7WVW - chains A and B of the 5 polymer chains in the assembly; structure by electron microscopy, 3.10 A resolution.

# Chain A
Name: Guanine nucleotide-binding protein G(i) subunit alpha-2
From: Homo sapiens
UniProtKB: P04899 (GNAI2_HUMAN); residues 1-355 here = UniProt positions 1-355
Amino-acid sequence (355 residues; row label = number of the first residue in the row):
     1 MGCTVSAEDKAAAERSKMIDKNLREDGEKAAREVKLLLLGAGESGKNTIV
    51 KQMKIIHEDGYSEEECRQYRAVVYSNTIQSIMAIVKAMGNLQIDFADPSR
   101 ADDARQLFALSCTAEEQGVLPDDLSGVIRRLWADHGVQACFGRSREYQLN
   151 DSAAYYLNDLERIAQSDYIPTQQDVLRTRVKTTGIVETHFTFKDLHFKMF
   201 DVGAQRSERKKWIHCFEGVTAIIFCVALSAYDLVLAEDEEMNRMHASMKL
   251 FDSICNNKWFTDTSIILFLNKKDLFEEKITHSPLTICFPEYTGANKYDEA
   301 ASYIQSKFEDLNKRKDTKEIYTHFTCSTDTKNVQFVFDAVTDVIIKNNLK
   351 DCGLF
Unresolved in the structure: 1-5, 57-183
Construct notes: engineered mutation Asn47 (Ser in P04899), Ala204 (Gly in P04899), Ala246 (Glu in P04899), Ser327 (Ala in P04899)
Curated features (UniProtKB/Swiss-Prot):
  - region: Lys35 to Lys46, Thr48 (G1 motif), Asp174 to Thr182 (G2 motif), Phe197 to Gly203, Gln205, Arg206 (G3 motif), Ile266 to Asp273 (G4 motif), Thr325, Cys326, Thr328 to Thr330 (G5 motif)
  - binding site (GTP): Leu176 to Thr182, Asp201 to Gly203, Gln205, Asn270 to Asp273
  - binding site (Mg(2+)): Thr182
  - modified residue: Arg179 (ADP-ribosylarginine), Gln205 (Deamidated glutamine), Cys352 (ADP-ribosylcysteine)
  - lipidation: Gly2 (N-myristoyl glycine), Cys3 (S-palmitoyl cysteine)

# Chain B
Name: Guanine nucleotide-binding protein G(I)/G(S)/G(T) subunit beta-1
From: Homo sapiens
UniProtKB: P62873 (GBB1_HUMAN); residue numbers follow UniProt; this construct covers 2-340
Amino-acid sequence (351 residues; numbered -10 to 340; the number before each row is that of its first residue; numbers below 1 keep their minus sign (Met-10 is residue -10)):
   -10 MHHHHHHGSLLQSELDQLRQEAEQLKNQIRDARKACADATLSQITNNIDP
    40 VGRIQMRTRRTLRGHLAKIYAMHWGTDSRLLVSASQDGKLIIWDSYTTNK
    90 VHAIPLRSSWVMTCAYAPSGNYVACGGLDNICSIYNLKTREGNVRVSREL
   140 AGHTGYLSCCRFLDDNQIVTSSGDTTCALWDIETGQQTTTFTGHTGDVMS
   190 LSLAPDTRLFVSGACDASAKLWDVREGMCRQTFTGHESDINAICFFPNGN
   240 AFATGSDDATCRLFDLRADQELMTYSHDNIICGITSVSFSKSGRLLLAGY
   290 DDFNCNVWDALKADRAGVLAGHDNRVSCLGVTDDGMAVATGSWDSFLKIW
   340 N
Unresolved in the structure: -10 to 2
Construct notes: expression tag (-10 to 1)
Curated features (UniProtKB/Swiss-Prot):
  - modified residue: Ser2 (N-acetylserine), His266 (Phosphohistidine)
  - natural variant: Leu30 (L30F: In MRD42; uncertain significance), Arg52 (R52G: In MRD42), Gly64 (G64V: In MRD42), Asp76 (D76E: In MRD42; D76G: In MRD42), Gly77 (G77S: In MRD42), Lys78 (K78R: In MRD42), Ile80 (I80N: In MRD42; I80T: In MRD42), His91 (H91R: In MRD42; uncertain significance), Ala92 (A92T: In MRD42), Pro94 (P94S: In MRD42), Leu95 (L95P: In MRD42), Arg96 (R96L: In MRD42), 5 further natural variant entries in UniProt

# Interface between chain A and chain B
Residue-residue contacts (46):
  Ala12(A) with Asn88(B), hydrogen bond (backbone-side chain)
  Ala13(A) with Asn88(B)
  Arg15(A) with Val90(B), hydrogen bond (side chain-backbone); His91(B), hydrogen bond
  Ser16(A) with Asn88(B); Lys89(B), hydrogen bond (side chain-backbone)
  Ile19(A) with Lys89(B); Ala92(B), hydrophobic
  Asp20(A) with Lys89(B), salt bridge
  Leu23(A) with Gly53(B); Leu55(B); Lys78(B); Ile80(B), hydrophobic; Lys89(B)
  Asp26(A) with Lys78(B), salt bridge
  Gly27(A) with Leu55(B)
  Gly184(A) with Leu117(B); Asn119(B)
  Ile185(A) with Trp99(B); Leu117(B)
  Phe200(A) with Trp99(B)
  Gln205(A) with Leu117(B), hydrogen bond (side chain-backbone); Tyr145(B)
  Ser207(A) with Tyr145(B); Gly162(B), hydrogen bond (side chain-backbone); Asp186(B)
  Glu208(A) with Asp186(B), hydrogen bond (backbone-side chain)
  Lys210(A) with Asp228(B), salt bridge
  Lys211(A) with Tyr145(B); Met188(B); Cys204(B); Asp228(B), salt bridge; Asn230(B), hydrogen bond
  Trp212(A) with Leu117(B), hydrophobic; Tyr145(B)
  His214(A) with Lys57(B), hydrogen bond (backbone-side chain); Tyr59(B), hydrogen bond; Trp332(B)
  Cys215(A) with Tyr59(B), hydrogen bond; Gln75(B), hydrogen bond; Trp99(B)
  Phe216(A) with Trp99(B), hydrophobic; Leu117(B), hydrophobic
  Glu217(A) with Lys57(B)
  Trp259(A) with Arg314(B); Trp332(B), hydrophobic
Interface residues without a listed pair, chain A (24 interface residues in all): Glu187
Interface residues without a listed pair, chain B (32 interface residues in all): Thr87, Arg96, Ser97, Met101, Asp118, Gly144, Asp163, Asp246

# Overview
24 residues of chain A and 32 residues of chain B are in contact; the contacts include 12 hydrogen bonds and 4
salt bridges. Polar contacts include Asp20(A)-Lys89(B), Asp26(A)-Lys78(B) and Lys210(A)-Asp228(B). From
UniProt: 15 GTP-binding residues and Mg2+-binding residue Thr182(A) on chain A.
Here chain A is Guanine nucleotide-binding protein G(i) subunit alpha-2 and chain B is Guanine
nucleotide-binding protein G(I)/G(S)/G(T) subunit beta-1, both from Homo sapiens. Entry 7WVW (Cryo-EM
structure of the human formyl peptide receptor 2 in complex with fMYFINILTL and Gi2) was determined by
electron microscopy together with 7WVU, 7WVV, 7WVX and 7WVY from the same study.
